Entry 9IS6 (electron microscopy, 3.32 A resolution); this record covers chains D and B of the 8 polymer chains in the assembly.

Chain D:
Molecule: COP9 signalosome complex subunit 4
Source organism: Arabidopsis thaliana
UniProtKB: Q8L5U0 (CSN4_ARATH); numbering as in UniProt (aligned over 1-397)
Sequence (397 residues; each row starts with the number of its first residue):
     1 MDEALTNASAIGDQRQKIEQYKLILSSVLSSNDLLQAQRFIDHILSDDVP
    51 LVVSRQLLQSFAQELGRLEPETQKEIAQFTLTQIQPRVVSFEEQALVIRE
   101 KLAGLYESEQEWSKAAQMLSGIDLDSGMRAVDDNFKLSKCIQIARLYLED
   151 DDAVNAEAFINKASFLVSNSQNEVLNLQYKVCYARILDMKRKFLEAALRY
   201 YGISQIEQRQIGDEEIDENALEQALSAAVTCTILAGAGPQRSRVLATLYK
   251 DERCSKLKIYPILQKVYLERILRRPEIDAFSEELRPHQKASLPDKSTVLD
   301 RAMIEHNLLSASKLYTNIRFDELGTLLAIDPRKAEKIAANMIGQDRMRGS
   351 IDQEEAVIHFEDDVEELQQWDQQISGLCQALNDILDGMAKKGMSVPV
Disordered / not traced: 1-91, 122-133, 394-397
UniProt features mapped onto this chain:
  - modified residue: Met-1 (N-acetylmethionine)
  - mutagenesis: Asp-251 to Lys-265 (In fu4-414; induces seedlings defects and lethality after the seedling stage)

Chain B:
Molecule: COP9 signalosome complex subunit 2
Source organism: Arabidopsis thaliana
UniProtKB: Q8W207 (CSN2_ARATH); residues 1-439 here = UniProt positions 1-439
Sequence (439 residues; numbered 1 to 439; the number before each row is that of its first residue):
     1 MASDADMEDYGFEYSDEEQEEQDVDIENQYYNSKGMVETEPEEALSGFAE
    51 VVQMEPEKADWGFKALKQTVKIYYRLGKYKEMMEAYTEMLTYIKSAVTRN
   101 YSEKCINNIMDFVSGSASQNTGLLQEFYQTTLKALEEAKNERLWFKTNLK
   151 LCNIWFDIGEYRRMTKILKELHKSCQKEDGTDDQKKGSQLLEVYAIEIQI
   201 YTETKDNKKLKQLYHKALAIKSAIPHPRIMGIIRECGGKMHMAERQWEEA
   251 ATDFFEAFKNYDEAGNQRRIQCLKYLVLANMLMESEVNPFDGQEAKPYKN
   301 DPEILAMTNLIAAYQRNEIIEFERILKSNRRTIMDDPFIRNYMEDLLKKV
   351 RTQVLLKLIKPYTKIGIPFISKELNVPETDVTELLVSLILDSRIDGHIDE
   401 MNRYLLRGDSGNGRKLHKAVDKWNSQLKSLSSNITSRVC
Disordered / not traced: 1-340

Chain D / chain B interface:
Pairs across the interface (16; chain D residue first):
  Glu-335(D) / Tyr-362(B)  hydrogen bond
  Glu-335(D) / Phe-369(B)
  Lys-336(D) / Glu-373(B)
  Ala-339(D) / Pro-361(B)
  Ile-342(D) / Pro-361(B)  hydrophobic
  Ile-351(D) / Pro-361(B)
  Ile-351(D) / Tyr-362(B)  hydrophobic
  Ile-351(D) / Thr-363(B)  hydrogen bond (backbone-side chain)
  Asp-352(D) / Thr-363(B)
  Asp-352(D) / Lys-364(B)  salt bridge
  Gln-353(D) / Tyr-362(B)
  Gln-353(D) / Lys-364(B)
  Gln-353(D) / Ile-365(B)
  Gln-353(D) / Gly-366(B)
  Glu-354(D) / Lys-364(B)
  Glu-354(D) / Tyr-404(B)
Other interface residues (no listed pair), chain D (11 interface residues in all): Gly-343, Ser-350, Glu-355
Other interface residues (no listed pair), chain B (10 interface residues in all): Lys-360

In short:
The interface between chain D and chain B involves 11 residues on one side and 10 on the other, with 2
hydrogen bonds and 1 salt bridge. Polar pairs include Asp-352(D)/Lys-364(B), Glu-335(D)/Tyr-362(B) and
Ile-351(D)/Thr-363(B).
Chain D is COP9 signalosome complex subunit 4 and chain B is COP9 signalosome complex subunit 2, both from
Arabidopsis thaliana; the structure, CryoEM structure of Plant-Complex-C-5b, was determined by electron
microscopy.
